PDB entry 7UZ8 | electron microscopy, 3.10 A resolution | chains A and H of the 9 polymer chains in the assembly

== Chain A ==
Molecule: Spike glycoprotein
From: Severe acute respiratory syndrome coronavirus 2
Notes: fragment: Omicron BA.1 Spike 6P
UniProtKB: P0DTC2 (SPIKE_SARS2); aligned to UniProt positions 1-1212 over residues 1-1212
Chain sequence (1253 residues; numbered 1 to 1259 plus 3 insertion-coded residues; 9 numbers in that range are skipped by the numbering (no residue carries them; nothing is unmodelled there); the number before each row is that of its first residue; a row labelled like 214A-214C holds insertion residues (214A, then the next letters in order)):
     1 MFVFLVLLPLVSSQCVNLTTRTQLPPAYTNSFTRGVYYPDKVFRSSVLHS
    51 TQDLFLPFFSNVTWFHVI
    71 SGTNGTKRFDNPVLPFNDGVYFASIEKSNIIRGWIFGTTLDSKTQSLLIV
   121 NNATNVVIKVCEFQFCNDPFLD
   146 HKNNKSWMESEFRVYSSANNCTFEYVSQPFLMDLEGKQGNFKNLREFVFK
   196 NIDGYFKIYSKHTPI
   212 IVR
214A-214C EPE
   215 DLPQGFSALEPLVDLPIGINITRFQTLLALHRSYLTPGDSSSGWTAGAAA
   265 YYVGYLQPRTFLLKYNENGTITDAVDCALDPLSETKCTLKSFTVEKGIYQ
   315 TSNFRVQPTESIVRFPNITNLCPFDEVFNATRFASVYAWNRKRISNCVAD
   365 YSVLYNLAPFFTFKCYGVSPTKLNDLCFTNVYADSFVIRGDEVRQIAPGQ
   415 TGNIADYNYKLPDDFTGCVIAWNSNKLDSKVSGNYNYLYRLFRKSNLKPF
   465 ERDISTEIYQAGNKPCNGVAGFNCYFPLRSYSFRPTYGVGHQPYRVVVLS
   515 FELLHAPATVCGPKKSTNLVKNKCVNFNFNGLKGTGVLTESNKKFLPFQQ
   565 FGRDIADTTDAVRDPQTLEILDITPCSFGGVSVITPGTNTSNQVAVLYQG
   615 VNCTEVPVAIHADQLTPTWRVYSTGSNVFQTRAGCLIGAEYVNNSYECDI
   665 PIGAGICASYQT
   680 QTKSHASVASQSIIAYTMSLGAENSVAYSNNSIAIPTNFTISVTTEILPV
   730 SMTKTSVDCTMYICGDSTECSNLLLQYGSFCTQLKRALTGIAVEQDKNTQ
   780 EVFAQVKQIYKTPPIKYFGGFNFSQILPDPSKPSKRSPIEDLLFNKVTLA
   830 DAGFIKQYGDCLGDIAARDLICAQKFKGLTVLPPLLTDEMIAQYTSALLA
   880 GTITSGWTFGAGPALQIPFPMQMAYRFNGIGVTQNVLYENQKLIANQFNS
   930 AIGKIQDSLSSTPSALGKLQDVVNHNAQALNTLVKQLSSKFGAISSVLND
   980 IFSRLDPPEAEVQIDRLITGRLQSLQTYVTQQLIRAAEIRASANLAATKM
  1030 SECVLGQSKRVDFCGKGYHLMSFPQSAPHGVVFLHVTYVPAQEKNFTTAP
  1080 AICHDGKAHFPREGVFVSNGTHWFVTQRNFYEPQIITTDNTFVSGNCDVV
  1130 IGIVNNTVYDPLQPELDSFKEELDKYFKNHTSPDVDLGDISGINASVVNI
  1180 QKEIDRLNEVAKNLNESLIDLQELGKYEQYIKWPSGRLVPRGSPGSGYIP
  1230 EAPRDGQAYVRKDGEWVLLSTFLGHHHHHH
Disordered / not traced: 1-26, 71-76, 146-152, 179-186, 250-254, 621-635, 680-688, 828-853, 1148-1259
Construct notes: variant Val67 (Ala in P0DTC2), Ile95 (Thr in P0DTC2), Asp142 (Tyr145 in P0DTC2), Arg214 (Asn211 in P0DTC2), Glu214A (Leu212 in P0DTC2), Pro214B (Val213 in P0DTC2), Glu214C (Arg in P0DTC2), Asp339 (Gly in P0DTC2), Leu371 (Ser in P0DTC2), Pro373 (Ser in P0DTC2), Phe375 (Ser in P0DTC2), Asn417 (Lys in P0DTC2), Lys440 (Asn in P0DTC2), Ser446 (Gly in P0DTC2), Asn477 (Ser in P0DTC2), Lys478 (Thr in P0DTC2), Ala484 (Glu in P0DTC2), Arg493 (Gln in P0DTC2), Ser496 (Gly in P0DTC2), Arg498 (Gln in P0DTC2), Tyr501 (Asn in P0DTC2), His505 (Tyr in P0DTC2), Lys547 (Thr in P0DTC2), Gly614 (Asp in P0DTC2), Tyr655 (His in P0DTC2), Lys682 (Asn679 in P0DTC2), His684 (Ala in P0DTC2), Ala685 (Arg in P0DTC2), Lys764 (Asn in P0DTC2), Tyr796 (Asp in P0DTC2), Lys856 (Asn in P0DTC2), His954 (Gln in P0DTC2), Lys969 (Asn in P0DTC2), Phe981 (Leu in P0DTC2); insertion (212-213); engineered mutation Pro817 (Phe in P0DTC2), Pro892 (Ala in P0DTC2), Pro899 (Ala in P0DTC2), Pro942 (Ala in P0DTC2), Pro986 (Lys in P0DTC2), Pro987 (Val in P0DTC2); expression tag (1213-1259)
Disulfide bonds: Cys131-Cys166, Cys291-Cys301, Cys336-Cys361, Cys379-Cys432, Cys391-Cys525, Cys480-Cys488, Cys617-Cys649, Cys662-Cys671, Cys738-Cys760, Cys743-Cys749, Cys1032-Cys1043, Cys1082-Cys1126
Covalent attachments: N-acetylglucosamine (NAG) linked to Asn282, Asn331, Asn343, Asn616, Asn709, Asn717, Asn801, Asn1074, Asn1098, Asn1134
Swiss-Prot annotation at these positions:
  - region: Asn280 to Cys301 (Putative superantigen), Arg403 to Asp405 (Integrin-binding motif), Asn448 to Phe456 (Immunodominant HLA epitope recognized by the CD8+), Ser816 to Tyr837 (Fusion peptide 1), Lys835 to Phe855 (Fusion peptide 2), Asp1163 to Glu1202 (Heptad repeat 2)
  - site: Arg815, Ser816 (Cleavage)
  - glycosylation: Asn17 (N-linked (GlcNAc...) (complex) asparagine), Asn61 (N-linked (GlcNAc...) (hybrid) asparagine), Asn74 (N-linked (GlcNAc...) (complex) asparagine), Asn122 (N-linked (GlcNAc...) (hybrid) asparagine), Asn149 (N-linked (GlcNAc...) (complex) asparagine), Asn165 (N-linked (GlcNAc...) (complex) asparagine), Asn234 (N-linked (GlcNAc...) (high mannose) asparagine), Asn282 (N-linked (GlcNAc...) (complex) asparagine), Thr323 (O-linked (GalNAc) threonine), Ser325 (O-linked (HexNAc...) serine), Asn331 (N-linked (GlcNAc...) (complex) asparagine), Asn343 (N-linked (GlcNAc...) (complex) asparagine), Asn603 (N-linked (GlcNAc...) (hybrid) asparagine), Asn616 (N-linked (GlcNAc...) (complex) asparagine), Asn657 (N-linked (GlcNAc...) (complex) asparagine), Thr676 (O-linked (GlcNAc...) threonine), Asn709 (N-linked (GlcNAc...) (high mannose) asparagine), Asn717 (N-linked (GlcNAc...) (hybrid) asparagine), Asn801 (N-linked (GlcNAc...) (hybrid) asparagine), Asn1074 (N-linked (GlcNAc...) (hybrid) asparagine) and 5 more in UniProt

== Chain H ==
Molecule: M8a-31 Fab heavy chain
From: Mus musculus
Notes: antibody fragment or engineered binder
Chain sequence (228 residues; row label = number of the first residue in the row; note: 12 numbers in that range are skipped by the numbering (no residue carries them; nothing is unmodelled there)):
     1 EVQLKQSVA
    11 ELVRPGASVKVSCTASGFNI
    35 KNIYMHWVKQRPEQGLDWIGRIDPA
    62 NGNSRYAPKFQ
    74 DKATITADTSSNTAYLQLSSLTSEDTAIYYCADEGW
   114 GFANWGQGTLVTVSAASTKGPSVFPLAPSSKSTSGGTAALGCLVKDYFPE
   164 PVTVSWNSGALTSGVHTFPAVLQSSGLYSLSSVVTVPSSSLGTQTYICNV
   214 NHKPSNTKVDKRVEPKSCDKTHHHHHH
Disordered / not traced: 129-240
Disulfide bonds: Cys23-Cys104

== Interface between chain A and chain H ==
Residue-residue contacts (32; chain A residue first):
  Tyr369(A) - Trp109(H)  hydrophobic
  Phe377(A) - Trp109(H)  hydrogen bond (backbone-side chain)
  Gly381(A) - Val2(H)
  Gly381(A) - Phe28(H)
  Gly381(A) - Asn36(H)  hydrogen bond (backbone-side chain)
  Gly381(A) - Ile37(H)
  Val382(A) - Ile37(H)  hydrophobic
  Ser383(A) - Asn36(H)
  Ser383(A) - Ile37(H)
  Ser383(A) - Tyr38(H)
  Ser383(A) - Glu107(H)
  Pro384(A) - Gly108(H)
  Pro384(A) - Trp109(H)  hydrophobic
  Thr385(A) - Tyr38(H)  hydrogen bond
  Thr385(A) - Trp109(H)
  Lys386(A) - Lys35(H)  hydrogen bond (side chain-backbone)
  Lys386(A) - Asn36(H)
  Lys386(A) - Ile37(H)
  Lys386(A) - Tyr38(H)
  Lys386(A) - Asp57(H)  salt bridge
  Lys386(A) - Pro58(H)
  Leu390(A) - Lys35(H)
  Cys391(A) - Lys35(H)
  Phe392(A) - Lys35(H)
  Phe392(A) - Asn36(H)
  Pro412(A) - Glu1(H)
  Gly413(A) - Glu1(H)  hydrogen bond (backbone-side chain)
  Asp427(A) - Glu1(H)
  Asp428(A) - Gly27(H)
  Thr430(A) - Phe28(H)
  Thr430(A) - Asn36(H)
  Leu517(A) - Lys35(H)
Also at the interface, not in a pair above, chain A (20 interface residues in all): Lys378, Cys379, Asp389
Also at the interface, not in a pair above, chain H (15 interface residues in all): Asp106, Ala116

== Overview ==
20 residues of chain A and 15 residues of chain H are in contact, with 5 hydrogen bonds and 1 salt bridge.
Polar pairs include Lys386(A)-Asp57(H), Phe377(A)-Trp109(H) and Gly381(A)-Asn36(H). N-acetylglucosamine is
covalently linked to Asn282(A), Asn331(A), Asn343(A), Asn616(A), Asn709(A) and Asn717(A) and 4 more.
Chain A is Spike glycoprotein (Severe acute respiratory syndrome coronavirus 2) and chain H is M8a-31 Fab
heavy chain (Mus musculus); the structure, Structure of the SARS-CoV-2 Omicron BA.1 S 6P trimer in complex
with the mouse antibody Fab ..., was determined by electron microscopy, deposited together with 7UZ4, 7UZ6,
7UZ7, 7UZ9, 7UZA, 7UZB, 7UZC and 7UZD.
